PDB entry 8U28 | electron microscopy, 3.10 A resolution | chains B and C of the 3 polymer chains in the assembly

[Chain B (and C)]
Molecule: Spike glycoprotein
Organism: Severe acute respiratory syndrome coronavirus 2
Notes: chain C of this document is another copy of the same molecule, construct and numbering; everything in this record applies to it too
UniProt: P0DTC2 (SPIKE_SARS2); numbering as in UniProt (aligned over 1-1273)
Chain sequence (1273 residues; numbered 1 to 1273; the number before each row is that of its first residue):
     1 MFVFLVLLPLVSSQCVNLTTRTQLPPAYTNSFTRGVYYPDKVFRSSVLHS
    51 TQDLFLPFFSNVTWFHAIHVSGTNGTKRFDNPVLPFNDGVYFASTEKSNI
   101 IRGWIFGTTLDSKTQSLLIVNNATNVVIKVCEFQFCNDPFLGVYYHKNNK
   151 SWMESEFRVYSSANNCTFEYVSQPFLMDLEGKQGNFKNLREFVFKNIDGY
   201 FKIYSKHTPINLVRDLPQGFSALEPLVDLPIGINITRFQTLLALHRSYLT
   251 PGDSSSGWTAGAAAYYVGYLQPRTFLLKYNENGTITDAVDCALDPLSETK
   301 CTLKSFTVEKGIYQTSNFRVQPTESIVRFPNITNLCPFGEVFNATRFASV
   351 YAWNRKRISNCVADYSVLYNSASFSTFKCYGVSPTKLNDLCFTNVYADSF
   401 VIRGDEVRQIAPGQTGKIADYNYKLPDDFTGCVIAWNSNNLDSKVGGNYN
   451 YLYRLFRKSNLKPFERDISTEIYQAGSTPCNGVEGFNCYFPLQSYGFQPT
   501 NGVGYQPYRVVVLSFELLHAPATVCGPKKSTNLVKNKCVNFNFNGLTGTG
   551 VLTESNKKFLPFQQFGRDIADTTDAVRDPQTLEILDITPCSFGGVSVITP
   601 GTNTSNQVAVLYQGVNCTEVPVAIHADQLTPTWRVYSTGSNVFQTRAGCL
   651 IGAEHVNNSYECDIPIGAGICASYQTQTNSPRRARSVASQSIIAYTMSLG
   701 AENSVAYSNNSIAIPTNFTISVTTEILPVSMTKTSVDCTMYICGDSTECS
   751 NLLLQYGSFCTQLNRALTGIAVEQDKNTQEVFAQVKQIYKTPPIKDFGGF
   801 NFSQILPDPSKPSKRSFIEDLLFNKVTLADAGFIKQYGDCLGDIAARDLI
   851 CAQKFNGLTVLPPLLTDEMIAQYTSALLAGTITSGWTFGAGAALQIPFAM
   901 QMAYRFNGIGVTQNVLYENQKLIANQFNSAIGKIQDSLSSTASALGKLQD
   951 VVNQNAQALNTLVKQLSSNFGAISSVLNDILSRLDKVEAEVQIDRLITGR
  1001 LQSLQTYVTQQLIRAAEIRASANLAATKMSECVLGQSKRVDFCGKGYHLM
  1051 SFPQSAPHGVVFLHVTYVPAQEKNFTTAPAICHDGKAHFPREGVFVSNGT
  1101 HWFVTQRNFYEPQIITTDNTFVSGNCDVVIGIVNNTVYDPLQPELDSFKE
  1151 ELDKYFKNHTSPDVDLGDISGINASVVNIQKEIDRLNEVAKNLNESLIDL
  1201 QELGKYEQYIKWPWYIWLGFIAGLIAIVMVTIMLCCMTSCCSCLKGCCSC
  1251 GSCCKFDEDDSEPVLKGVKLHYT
Not modelled in the structure: 1-26, 70-79, 144-164, 173-185, 246-263, 469-488, 621-640, 677-688, 828-853, 1152-1273
Disulfides: Cys131-Cys166, Cys291-Cys301, Cys336-Cys361, Cys379-Cys432, Cys391-Cys525, Cys538-Cys590, Cys617-Cys649, Cys662-Cys671, Cys738-Cys760, Cys743-Cys749, Cys1032-Cys1043, Cys1082-Cys1126
Covalent attachments: N-acetylglucosamine (NAG) linked to Asn61, Asn122, Asn165, Asn234, Asn282, Asn331, Asn343, Asn603, Asn616, Asn657, Asn709, Asn717, Asn801, Asn1074, Asn1098, Asn1134
Differences from the reference sequence: conflict Gly614 (Asp in P0DTC2)

[How chain B and chain C interact]
Residue-residue contacts (170):
  Asp40(B) with Phe562(C)
  Lys41(B) with His519(C); Pro521(C); Phe562(C), hydrogen bond (side chain-backbone); Gln563(C); Gln564(C), hydrogen bond (backbone-backbone)
  Val42(B) with Gln563(C); Phe565(C); Arg567(C)
  Phe43(B) with Lys557(C); Lys558(C); Phe559(C), hydrophobic; Gln563(C); Phe565(C), hydrogen bond (backbone-backbone); Gly566(C); Arg567(C), hydrogen bond (backbone-backbone)
  Arg44(B) with Arg567(C)
  Val47(B) with Ile569(C), hydrophobic
  Phe168(B) with Arg357(C)
  Tyr200(B) with Thr393(C), hydrogen bond; Asn394(C), hydrogen bond
  Pro225(B) with Phe562(C), hydrophobic
  Pro230(B) with Arg357(C); Tyr396(C), hydrogen bond (backbone-side chain)
  Tyr369(B) with Thr415(C); Gly416(C), hydrogen bond (side chain-backbone); Asp420(C), hydrogen bond
  Thr376(B) with Arg408(C)
  Lys378(B) with Arg408(C); Gln414(C)
  Pro384(B) with Thr415(C)
  Asp737(B) with Asn317(C), hydrogen bond; Arg319(C), salt bridge
  Met740(B) with Arg319(C)
  Asp745(B) with Arg319(C), salt bridge; Thr549(C)
  Gln755(B) with Ser968(C); Asn969(C); Phe970(C), hydrogen bond (backbone-backbone); Gly971(C), hydrogen bond (side chain-backbone)
  Tyr756(B) with Phe970(C), hydrophobic; Gln1002(C)
  Gly757(B) with Gln965(C); Ser968(C)
  Ser758(B) with Gln965(C), hydrogen bond
  Phe759(B) with Gln965(C); Gln1002(C); Ser1003(C)
  Gln762(B) with Thr961(C), hydrogen bond; Gln965(C), hydrogen bond
  Arg765(B) with Gln957(C)
  Gln784(B) with Asp1041(C)
  Lys786(B) with Lys1045(C)
  Gln787(B) with Ala701(C); Asn703(C), hydrogen bond
  Ile788(B) with Leu699(C), hydrophobic; Ala701(C), hydrogen bond (backbone-backbone); Glu702(C); Asn703(C), hydrogen bond (backbone-backbone)
  Tyr789(B) with Asn703(C); Val705(C), hydrophobic
  Lys790(B) with Glu702(C), salt bridge; Asn703(C), hydrogen bond (backbone-backbone)
  Pro792(B) with Tyr707(C), hydrophobic
  Asp796(B) with Tyr707(C), hydrogen bond (backbone-side chain); Asn709(C), hydrogen bond
  Phe797(B) with Tyr707(C)
  Lys854(B) with Phe592(C)
  Phe855(B) with Pro589(C); Phe592(C)
  Asn856(B) with Ala570(C)
  Gly857(B) with Phe592(C)
  Leu861(B) with Gln613(C)
  Pro862(B) with Ala647(C), hydrophobic
  Pro863(B) with Ala668(C), hydrogen bond (backbone-backbone)
  Leu864(B) with Pro665(C), hydrophobic; Ala668(C); Gly669(C), hydrogen bond (backbone-backbone); Cys671(C), hydrophobic; Met697(C), hydrophobic
  Leu865(B) with Met697(C), hydrophobic
  Thr866(B) with Ala668(C)
  Met869(B) with Gly669(C); Met697(C), hydrophobic; Leu699(C)
  Gln872(B) with Leu699(C)
  Tyr873(B) with Leu699(C), hydrogen bond (side chain-backbone)
  Thr883(B) with Val705(C)
  Trp886(B) with Tyr1047(C)
  Phe888(B) with Lys1045(C)
  Gly889(B) with Asp1041(C); Lys1045(C), hydrogen bond (backbone-side chain)
  Ala890(B) with Lys1045(C), hydrogen bond (backbone-side chain); Gly1046(C); Tyr1047(C), hydrophobic
  Gly891(B) with Lys1045(C)
  Ala893(B) with Val705(C), hydrophobic
  Leu894(B) with Ala713(C); Pro715(C), hydrophobic; Glu1072(C)
  Gln895(B) with Val705(C); Ala706(C); Ser711(C); Ile712(C); Ala713(C), hydrogen bond (backbone-backbone); Asn1074(C)
  Ile896(B) with Tyr707(C); Ser711(C)
  Pro897(B) with Tyr707(C), hydrophobic; Ser708(C); Asn709(C); Asn710(C); Ser711(C)
  Phe898(B) with Tyr707(C), hydrogen bond (backbone-side chain)
  Met900(B) with Thr1077(C), hydrogen bond; Ala1078(C)
  Tyr904(B) with Ile712(C); Val1094(C); Arg1107(C)
  Gln913(B) with Pro1090(C), hydrogen bond (side chain-backbone)
  Asn914(B) with Phe1089(C); Phe1121(C); Ser1123(C)
  Tyr917(B) with Pro1079(C), hydrophobic; Phe1089(C), hydrophobic; Val1129(C), hydrophobic
  Glu918(B) with Ser1123(C), hydrogen bond; Val1128(C)
  Gln920(B) with Ile1130(C)
  Val963(B) with Ala570(C), hydrophobic
  Lys964(B) with Ile569(C)
  Ser967(B) with Ala570(C); Asp571(C)
  Ser975(B) with Asp571(C)
  Asn978(B) with Thr547(C), hydrogen bond (side chain-backbone); Gly548(C)
  Leu981(B) with Lys386(C), hydrogen bond (backbone-side chain)
  Ser982(B) with Lys386(C); Leu390(C); Thr547(C)
  Arg983(B) with Gly381(C), hydrogen bond (side chain-backbone); Val382(C); Ser383(C), hydrogen bond (backbone-backbone); Lys386(C); Leu390(C); Leu517(C)
  Leu984(B) with Gly381(C); Lys386(C), hydrogen bond (backbone-side chain)
  Asp985(B) with Ser383(C), hydrogen bond; Thr385(C); Lys386(C), salt bridge
  Gln1002(B) with Gln1002(C)
  Gln1005(B) with Gln1002(C); Thr1006(C), hydrogen bond
  Thr1009(B) with Thr1009(C)
  Leu1012(B) with Gln1010(C); Ile1013(C), hydrophobic
  Thr1027(B) with Arg1039(C)
  Ser1030(B) with Val1040(C); Asp1041(C)
  Glu1031(B) with Arg1039(C), salt bridge; Val1040(C)
  Leu1034(B) with Val1040(C)
  Lys1038(B) with Lys1038(C)
  Arg1039(B) with Arg1039(C)
  Leu1141(B) with Leu1141(C), hydrophobic
  Phe1148(B) with Leu1145(C); Phe1148(C), hydrophobic; Lys1149(C)
  Glu1151(B) with Lys1149(C), salt bridge
Interface residues without a listed pair, chain B (98 interface residues in all): Tyr38, Glu224, Asn370, Gly413, Ala766, Ile882, Leu966, Ile1013, Gly1035, Glu1144
Interface residues without a listed pair, chain C (107 interface residues in all): Lys417, Tyr421, Ala520, Gly545, Arg646, Ile666, Gly667, Ile670, Gly700, Ser704, Val987

[In short]
The interface between chain B and chain C involves 98 residues on one side and 107 on the other; the contacts
include 38 hydrogen bonds and 6 salt bridges. Polar pairs include Asp737(B)-Arg319(C), Asp745(B)-Arg319(C) and
Lys790(B)-Glu702(C).
Both chains are Spike glycoprotein (Severe acute respiratory syndrome coronavirus 2). Entry 8U28 (Gaussian
mixture model based single particle refinement - SARS (SARS-CoV-2 Spike Proteins on intact virions from ...)
was determined by electron microscopy, deposited together with 8U26 and 8U2C.
